Entry 6L49 (electron microscopy, 18.90 A resolution (very low resolution: no residue pairs are listed; an interface is given only as per-side residue counts)); this record covers chains J and S of the 26 polymer chains in the assembly.

[Chain J]
Molecule: 485-nt DNA strand
Sequence (485 nucleotides; row label = number of the first residue in the row; numbers below 1 keep their minus sign (DA-242 is residue -242)):
  -242 ATCGATGTATATATCTGACACGTGCCTGGAGACTAGGGAGTAATCCCCTT
  -192 GGCGGTTAAAACGCGGGGGACAGCGCGTACGTGCGTTTAAGCGGTGCTAG
  -142 AGCTGTCTACGACCAATTGAGCGGCCTCGGCACCGGGATTCTGATTATCC
   -92 AGGCCGTTGGGGCCTATCCAATCGATGTATATATCTGACACGTGCCTGGA
   -42 GACTAGGGAGTAATCCCCTTGGCGGTTAAAACGCGGGGGACAGCGCGTAC
     8 GTGCGTTTAAGCGGTGCTAGAGCTGTCTACGACCAATTGAGCGGCCTCGG
    58 CACCGGGATTCTGATTATCCAGGCCGTCCGGGCCTATCCAATCGATGTAT
   108 ATATCTGACACGTGCCTGGAGACTAGGGAGTAATCCCCTTGGCGGTTAAA
   158 ACGCGGGGGACAGCGCGTACGTGCGTTTAAGCGGTGCTAGAGCTGTCTAC
   208 GACCAATTGAGCGGCCTCGGCACCGGGATTCTGAT

[Chain S]
Protein: Histone H3.1
From: Homo sapiens
UniProt: P68431 (H31_HUMAN); residues 0-135 here correspond to UniProt positions 1-136 (UniProt number = residue number + 1)
Chain sequence (139 residues; each row starts with the number of its first residue; numbers below 1 keep their minus sign (Gly-3 is residue -3)):
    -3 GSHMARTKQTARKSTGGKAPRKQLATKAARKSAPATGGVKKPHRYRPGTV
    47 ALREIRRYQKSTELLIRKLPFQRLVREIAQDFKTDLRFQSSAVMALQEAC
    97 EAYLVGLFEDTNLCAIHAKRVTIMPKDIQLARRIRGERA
Disordered / not traced: -3 to 37, 135
Sequence notes: expression tag (-3 to -1)
Curated features (UniProtKB/Swiss-Prot):
  - modified residue: Arg2 (Asymmetric dimethylarginine), Thr3 (Phosphothreonine), Lys4 (Allysine), Gln5 (5-glutamyl dopamine), Thr6 (Phosphothreonine), Arg8 (Citrulline), Lys9 (N6,N6,N6-trimethyllysine), Ser10 (ADP-ribosylserine), Thr11 (Phosphothreonine), Lys14 (N6-(2-hydroxyisobutyryl)lysine), Arg17 (Asymmetric dimethylarginine), Lys18 (N6-(2-hydroxyisobutyryl)lysine), Lys23 (N6-(2-hydroxyisobutyryl)lysine), Arg26 (Citrulline), Lys27 (N6,N6,N6-trimethyllysine), Ser28 (ADP-ribosylserine), Lys36 (N6,N6,N6-trimethyllysine), Lys37 (N6-methyllysine), Tyr41 (Phosphotyrosine), Lys56 (N6,N6,N6-trimethyllysine) and 8 more in UniProt
  - lipidation: Lys18 (N6-decanoyllysine)

[Interface between chain J and chain S]
At this resolution (19 A) residue pairs are not listed: 9 residues of chain J and 18 of chain S lie at the interface.

[Overview]
9 residues of chain J face 18 of chain S across their interface.
Here chain J is a 485-nt DNA strand and chain S is Histone H3.1 (Homo sapiens). Entry 6L49 (H3-CA-H3
tri-nucleosome with the 22 base-pair linker DNA) was determined by electron microscopy (same publication as
6L4A).
